Entry 7EY9 (electron microscopy, 3.40 A resolution); this record covers chains f and v of the 36 polymer chains in the assembly.

Chain f:
Protein: Tail fiber protein
From: Escherichia phage T7
UniProt: P03748 (FIBER_BPT7); residues 1-553 here = UniProt positions 1-553
Amino-acid sequence (553 residues; row label = number of the first residue in the row):
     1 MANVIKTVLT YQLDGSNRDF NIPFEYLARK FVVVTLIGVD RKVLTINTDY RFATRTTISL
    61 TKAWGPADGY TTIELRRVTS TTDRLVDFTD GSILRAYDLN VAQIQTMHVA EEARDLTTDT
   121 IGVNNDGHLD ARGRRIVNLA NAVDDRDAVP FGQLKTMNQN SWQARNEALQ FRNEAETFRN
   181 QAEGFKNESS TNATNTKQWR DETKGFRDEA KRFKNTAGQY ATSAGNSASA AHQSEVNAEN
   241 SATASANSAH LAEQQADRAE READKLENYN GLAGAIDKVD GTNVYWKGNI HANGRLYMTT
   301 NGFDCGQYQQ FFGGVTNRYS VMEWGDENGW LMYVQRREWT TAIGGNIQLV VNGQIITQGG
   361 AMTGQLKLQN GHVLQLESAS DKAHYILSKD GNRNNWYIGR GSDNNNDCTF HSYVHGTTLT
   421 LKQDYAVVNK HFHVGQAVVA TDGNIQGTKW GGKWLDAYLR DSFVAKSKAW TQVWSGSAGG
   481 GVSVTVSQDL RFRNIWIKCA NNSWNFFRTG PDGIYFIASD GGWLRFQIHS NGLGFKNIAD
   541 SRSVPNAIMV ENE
Disordered / not traced: 1-5, 142-553

Chain v:
Protein: Tail tubular protein gp12
From: Escherichia phage T7
UniProt: P03747 (TUBE2_BPT7); residues 1-794 here = UniProt positions 1-794
Amino-acid sequence (794 residues; each row starts with the number of its first residue):
     1 MALISQSIKN LKGGISQQPD ILRYPDQGSR QVNGWSSETE GLQKRPPLVF LNTLGDNGAL
    61 GQAPYIHLIN RDEHEQYYAV FTGSGIRVFD LSGNEKQVRY PNGSNYIKTA NPRNDLRMVT
   121 VADYTFIVNR NVVAQKNTKS VNLPNYNPNQ DGLINVRGGQ YGRELIVHIN GKDVAKYKIP
   181 DGSQPEHVNN TDAQWLAEEL AKQMRTNLSD WTVNVGQGFI HVTAPSGQQI DSFTTKDGYA
   241 DQLINPVTHY AQSFSKLPPN APNGYMVKIV GDASKSADQY YVRYDAERKV WTETLGWNTE
   301 DQVLWETMPH ALVRAADGNF DFKWLEWSPK SCGDVDTNPW PSFVGSSIND VFFFRNRLGF
   361 LSGENIILSR TAKYFNFYPA SIANLSDDDP IDVAVSTNRI AILKYAVPFS EELLIWSDEA
   421 QFVLTASGTL TSKSVELNLT TQFDVQDRAR PFGIGRNVYF ASPRSSFTSI HRYYAVQDVS
   481 SVKNAEDITS HVPNYIPNGV FSICGSGTEN FCSVLSHGDP SKIFMYKFLY LNEELRQQSW
   541 SHWDFGENVQ VLACQSISSD MYVILRNEFN TFLARISFTK NAIDLQGEPY RAFMDMKIRY
   601 TIPSGTYNDD TFTTSIHIPT IYGANFGRGK ITVLEPDGKI TVFEQPTAGW NSDPWLRLSG
   661 NLEGRMVYIG FNINFVYEFS KFLIKQTADD GSTSTEDIGR LQLRRAWVNY ENSGTFDIYV
   721 ENQSSNWKYT MAGARLGSNT LRAGRLNLGT GQYRFPVVGN AKFNTVYILS DETTPLNIIG
   781 CGWEGNYLRR SSGI
Disordered / not traced: 1-2

How chain f and chain v interact:
Residue-residue contacts (23):
  Arg29(f) - Tyr607(v)
  Arg29(f) - Asp609(v)  salt bridge
  Arg29(f) - Phe612(v)
  Asn47(f) - Asp610(v)
  Arg51(f) - Asp609(v)  salt bridge
  Phe52(f) - Asp609(v)
  Asp90(f) - Thr715(v)
  Asp90(f) - Asp717(v)
  Asp90(f) - Glu772(v)
  Gly91(f) - Thr715(v)
  Gly91(f) - Thr774(v)  hydrogen bond (backbone-side chain)
  Ser92(f) - Ile640(v)
  Ile93(f) - Tyr590(v)  hydrophobic
  Ile93(f) - Gly638(v)
  Ile93(f) - Ala743(v)
  Ile93(f) - Gly744(v)
  Ile93(f) - Arg745(v)
  Ile93(f) - Leu746(v)  hydrophobic
  Leu94(f) - Ala743(v)
  Leu94(f) - Gly744(v)
  Leu94(f) - Asn747(v)
  Arg95(f) - Lys639(v)
  Arg95(f) - Ala743(v)
Interface residues without a listed pair, chain f (12 interface residues in all): Lys30, Ala96
Interface residues without a listed pair, chain v (21 interface residues in all): Thr611, Thr730, Ala732, Thr773

In short:
12 residues of chain f face 21 of chain v across their interface; the contacts include 1 hydrogen bond and 2
salt bridges. Among the polar pairs are Arg29(f)-Asp609(v), Arg51(f)-Asp609(v) and Gly91(f)-Thr774(v).
Chain f is Tail fiber protein and chain v is Tail tubular protein gp12, both from Escherichia phage T7; the
structure, tail proteins, was determined by electron microscopy, deposited together with 7EY6, 7EY7, 7EY8 and
7EYB.
